PDB entry 6KZ4 | electron microscopy, 3.00 A resolution | chains C and D of the 6 polymer chains in the assembly

[Chain C (and D)]
Molecule: Intermembrane transport protein YebT
From: Escherichia coli K-12
Notes: fragment: domain 5-7; chain D of this document is another copy of the same molecule, construct and numbering; everything in this record applies to it too
UniProtKB: P76272 (YEBT_ECOLI); residue numbers follow UniProt; this construct covers 512-877
Chain sequence (366 residues; row label = number of the first residue in the row):
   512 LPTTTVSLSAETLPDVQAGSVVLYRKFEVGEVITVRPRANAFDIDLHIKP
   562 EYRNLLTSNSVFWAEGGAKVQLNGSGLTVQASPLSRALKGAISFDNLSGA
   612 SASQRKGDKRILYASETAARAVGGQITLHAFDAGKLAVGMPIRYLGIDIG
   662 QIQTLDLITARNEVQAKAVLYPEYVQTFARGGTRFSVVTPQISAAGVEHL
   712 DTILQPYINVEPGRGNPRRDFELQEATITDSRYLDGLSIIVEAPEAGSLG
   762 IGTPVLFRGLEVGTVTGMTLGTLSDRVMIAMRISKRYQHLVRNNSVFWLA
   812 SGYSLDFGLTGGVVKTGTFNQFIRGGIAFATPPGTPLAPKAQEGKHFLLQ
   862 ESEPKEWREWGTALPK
Curated features (UniProtKB/Swiss-Prot):
  - mutagenesis: Leu595 (L595N: Loss of activity), Ala598 (A598N: Loss of activity), Leu599 (L599N: Loss of activity), Pro701 (P701N: Loss of activity), Ile703 (I703N: Does not affect function), Ala705 (A705N: Does not affect function), Ala706 (A706N: Does not affect function), Gly707 (G707N: Partially affects function), Val708 (V708N: Loss of activity), Leu711 (L711N: Loss of activity), Ile714 (I714N: Loss of activity), Leu715 (L715N: Loss of activity), 4 further mutagenesis entries in UniProt

[Interface between chain C and chain D]
Residue-residue contacts (98):
  Thr523(C) - Arg536(D)
  Leu524(C) - Lys537(D)
  Leu524(C) - Phe538(D)  hydrophobic
  Asp526(C) - Lys537(D)  salt bridge
  Asp526(C) - Ser593(D)  hydrogen bond
  Gln528(C) - Arg597(D)
  Val546(C) - Phe538(D)
  Asn551(C) - Arg536(D)
  Phe553(C) - Phe538(D)  hydrophobic
  Glu576(C) - Gln591(D)
  Gly577(C) - Ser593(D)
  Gly578(C) - Gln591(D)
  Gly578(C) - Ser593(D)  hydrogen bond (backbone-backbone)
  Ala579(C) - Gln591(D)
  Ala579(C) - Ala592(D)  hydrogen bond (backbone-backbone)
  Lys580(C) - Thr589(D)
  Lys580(C) - Val590(D)
  Lys580(C) - Gln591(D)
  Val581(C) - Val590(D)  hydrogen bond (backbone-backbone)
  Gln582(C) - Ser586(D)  hydrogen bond
  Gln582(C) - Thr589(D)  hydrogen bond
  Leu583(C) - Gly587(D)
  Leu583(C) - Leu588(D)  hydrogen bond (backbone-backbone)
  Leu583(C) - Thr589(D)
  Asn584(C) - Ser586(D)  hydrogen bond (side chain-backbone)
  Asn584(C) - Gly587(D)
  Ala598(C) - Leu595(D)
  Leu599(C) - Leu595(D)
  Leu599(C) - Ser596(D)  hydrogen bond (backbone-backbone)
  Lys600(C) - Ser596(D)  hydrogen bond
  Phe642(C) - Leu656(D)
  Phe642(C) - Asp741(D)
  Phe642(C) - Ser742(D)
  Phe642(C) - Arg743(D)
  Asp643(C) - Leu656(D)
  Asp643(C) - Gly657(D)
  Asp643(C) - Asp741(D)
  Ala644(C) - Leu656(D)  hydrogen bond (backbone-backbone)
  Ala644(C) - Ile658(D)  hydrophobic
  Gly645(C) - Leu656(D)
  Gly645(C) - Gly657(D)
  Gly645(C) - Asp712(D)
  Leu668(C) - Leu656(D)  hydrophobic
  Leu668(C) - Ile658(D)  hydrophobic
  Leu668(C) - Ile660(D)  hydrophobic
  Leu668(C) - Tyr685(D)  hydrophobic
  Thr670(C) - Thr688(D)
  Asn673(C) - Tyr655(D)  hydrogen bond
  Asn673(C) - Leu656(D)
  Asn673(C) - Ser742(D)
  Asn673(C) - Leu745(D)
  Glu674(C) - Leu656(D)
  Val675(C) - Leu656(D)
  Val675(C) - Ile658(D)  hydrophobic
  Ile703(C) - Gly707(D)
  Ile703(C) - Val708(D)  hydrogen bond (backbone-backbone)
  Ser704(C) - Ala705(D)
  Ala705(C) - Ala705(D)  hydrogen bond (backbone-backbone)
  Ile714(C) - Leu711(D)  hydrophobic
  Leu715(C) - Leu583(D)  hydrophobic
  Leu715(C) - Asn584(D)
  Leu715(C) - Gly585(D)
  Gln716(C) - Gly585(D)
  Glu736(C) - Arg743(D)  salt bridge
  Pro755(C) - Arg769(D)  hydrogen bond (backbone-side chain)
  Pro755(C) - Arg869(D)
  Glu756(C) - Arg769(D)
  Glu756(C) - Arg869(D)  salt bridge
  Ala757(C) - Arg769(D)  hydrogen bond (backbone-backbone)
  Ala757(C) - Leu771(D)  hydrophobic
  Gly758(C) - Arg769(D)
  Gly758(C) - Gly770(D)
  Ser759(C) - Thr829(D)
  Ser759(C) - Phe830(D)
  Met779(C) - Leu771(D)  hydrophobic
  Thr780(C) - Leu771(D)
  Leu781(C) - Phe768(D)  hydrophobic
  Leu781(C) - Leu771(D)  hydrophobic
  Leu781(C) - Tyr798(D)  hydrophobic
  Leu781(C) - Leu801(D)  hydrophobic
  Ser785(C) - Phe768(D)
  Ser785(C) - Leu801(D)
  Ser785(C) - Thr873(D)
  Ser785(C) - Leu875(D)
  Asp786(C) - Arg769(D)  hydrogen bond (backbone-side chain)
  Asp786(C) - Gly872(D)
  Asp786(C) - Thr873(D)
  Val788(C) - Arg769(D)
  Tyr814(C) - Thr827(D)
  Ser815(C) - Val825(D)
  Leu816(C) - Val825(D)  hydrophobic
  Phe818(C) - Gly819(D)
  Phe818(C) - Gly823(D)
  Leu820(C) - Leu820(D)
  Leu820(C) - Thr821(D)
  Phe833(C) - Thr827(D)
  Phe833(C) - Gly828(D)
  Phe833(C) - Thr829(D)  hydrogen bond (backbone-side chain)
Interface residues without a listed pair, chain C (62 interface residues in all): Val527, Pro548, Leu666, Pro701, Thr783, Leu784, Arg787, Ser812, Gly813, Ile834
Interface residues without a listed pair, chain D (64 interface residues in all): Tyr535, Tyr563, Ala706, Thr740, Arg797, His800, Tyr814, Val824, Lys826, Trp868, Ala874, Lys877

[Summary]
62 residues of chain C face 64 of chain D across their interface, with 18 hydrogen bonds and 3 salt bridges.
Polar pairs include Asp526(C)-Lys537(D), Glu736(C)-Arg743(D) and Glu756(C)-Arg869(D). Curated annotation
(UniProt) lists 16 mutagenesis sites on chain C.
Both chains are Intermembrane transport protein YebT (Escherichia coli K-12). Entry 6KZ4 (YebT domain 5-7) was
determined by electron microscopy (same publication as 6KZ3).
